PDB entry 4J9Q | X-ray diffraction, 1.96 A resolution | chains A and P of the 3 polymer chains in the assembly

[Chain A]
Protein: DNA polymerase eta
From: Homo sapiens
Notes: EC 2.7.7.7; fragment: catalytic core domain
UniProt: Q9Y253 (POLH_HUMAN); residue numbers follow UniProt; this construct covers 1-432
Chain sequence (435 residues; row label = number of the first residue in the row; numbers below 1 keep their minus sign (Gly-2 is residue -2)):
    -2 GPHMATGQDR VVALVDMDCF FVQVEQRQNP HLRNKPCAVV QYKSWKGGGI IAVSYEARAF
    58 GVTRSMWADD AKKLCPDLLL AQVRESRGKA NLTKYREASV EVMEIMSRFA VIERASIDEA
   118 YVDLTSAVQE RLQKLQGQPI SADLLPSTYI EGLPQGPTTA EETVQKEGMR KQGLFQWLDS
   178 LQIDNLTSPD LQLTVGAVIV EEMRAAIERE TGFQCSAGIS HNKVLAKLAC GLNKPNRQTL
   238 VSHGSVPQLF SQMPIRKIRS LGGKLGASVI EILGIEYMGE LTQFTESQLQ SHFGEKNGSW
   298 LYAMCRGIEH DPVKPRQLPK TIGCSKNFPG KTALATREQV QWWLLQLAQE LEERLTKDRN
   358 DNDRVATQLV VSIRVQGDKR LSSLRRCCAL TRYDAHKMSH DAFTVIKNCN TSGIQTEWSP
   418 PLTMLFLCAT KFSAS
Unresolved in the structure: -2 to 2, 155-157
Sequence notes: expression tag (-2 to 0)
Bound ions: Mg2+: Asp13, Asp115, Glu116 (shared with DG10(P) of chain P)
Curated features (UniProtKB/Swiss-Prot):
  - binding site (Mg(2+)): Asp13, Met14, Asp115, Glu116
  - binding site (Mn(2+)): Asp13, Met14, Asp115, Glu116
  - binding site (a 2'-deoxyribonucleoside 5'-triphosphate): Arg61
  - natural variant: Val37 (deletion: In XPV), Leu75 (deletion: In XPV), Arg93 (R93P: In XPV), Arg111 (R111H: In XPV), Thr122 (T122P: In XPV), Gly153 (G153D: In a breast cancer sample), Thr191 (T191P: In XPV), Gly263 (G263V: In XPV), Val266 (V266D: In XPV), Gly295 (G295R: In XPV), Arg361 (R361S: In XPV)
  - mutagenesis: Tyr52 (Y52A/F: Reduces DNA polymerase activity; Y52E: Reduces DNA polymerase activity. Increases fidelity of replication and reduces translesion bypass), Arg61 (R61A: Reduces enzymatic activity by two-thirds), Ser62 (S62G: Increased DNA polymerase activity and translesion bypass compared to wild-type), Ala68 (A68S/V: Severe reduction in thymine dimer translesion bypass), Asn324 to Pro326 (Reduces binding to chromatin and to monoubiquitinated PCNA. Abolishes binding to monoubiquitinated PCNA; when associated with 705-E--H-713 Del)

[Chain P]
Molecule: 10-nt DNA strand
Sequence (10 nucleotides; numbered 1 to 10; the number before each row is that of its first residue):
     1 TAGCGTCATG
Unresolved in the structure: 1
Bound ions: Mg2+: DG10 (shared with Asp13(A), Asp115(A), Glu116(A) of chain A)

[Chain A / chain P interface]
Contacting residue pairs (33; chain A residue first):
  Cys16(A) with DG10(P), phosphate contact
  Phe17(A) with DG10(P), hydrogen bond to the phosphate
  Phe18(A) with DG10(P), hydrogen bond to the phosphate
  Gln38(A) with DG10(P), hydrogen bond to the base
  Ile48(A) with DG10(P), sugar contact
  Ala49(A) with DG10(P), phosphate contact
  Arg61(A) with DT9(P), base contact; DG10(P), hydrogen bond to the base
  Ile114(A) with DG10(P), sugar contact
  Asp115(A) with DG10(P), phosphate contact
  Lys224(A) with DT9(P), salt bridge to the phosphate
  Ile255(A) with DA8(P), phosphate contact
  Arg256(A) with DA8(P), phosphate contact
  Ser257(A) with DC7(P), phosphate contact; DA8(P), hydrogen bond to the phosphate
  Leu258(A) with DA8(P), phosphate contact
  Gly259(A) with DA8(P), hydrogen bond to the phosphate
  Gly260(A) with DC7(P), phosphate contact; DA8(P), phosphate contact
  Lys261(A) with DT6(P), salt bridge to the phosphate; DC7(P), hydrogen bond to the phosphate
  Leu262(A) with DC7(P), hydrogen bond to the phosphate
  Gln365(A) with DA2(P), hydrogen bond to the phosphate
  Arg377(A) with DG5(P), salt bridge to the phosphate
  Leu378(A) with DC7(P), base contact
  Leu381(A) with DC4(P), phosphate contact
  Arg382(A) with DG3(P), sugar contact; DC4(P), hydrogen bond to the phosphate; DG5(P), hydrogen bond to the base
  Arg383(A) with DG3(P), salt bridge to the phosphate; DC4(P), salt bridge to the phosphate
  Cys384(A) with DA2(P), phosphate contact; DG3(P), hydrogen bond to the phosphate
Also at the interface, not in a pair above, chain A (30 interface residues in all): Asp13, Leu89, Ser379, Ser380, Lys428

[Summary]
30 residues of chain A and 9 residues of chain P are in contact, with 12 hydrogen bonds and 5 salt bridges.
Among the polar pairs are Gln38(A)-DG10(P), Arg61(A)-DG10(P) and Arg382(A)-DG5(P).
Chain A is DNA polymerase eta (Homo sapiens) and chain P is a 10-nt DNA strand; the structure, Human DNA
polymerase eta-DNA postinsertion binary complex with TG mispair, was determined by X-ray diffraction,
deposited together with 4J9K, 4J9L, 4J9M, 4J9N, 4J9O, 4J9P, 4J9R and 4J9S.
